PDB entry 1Q82 | X-ray diffraction, 2.98 A resolution | chains A and 2 of the 31 polymer chains in the assembly

[Chain A]
Molecule: 23S ribosomal RNA
From: Haloarcula marismortui
Sequence (2922 nucleotides; each row starts with the number of its first residue):
     2 UUGGCUACUA UGCCAGCUGG UGGAUUGCUC GGCUCAGGCG CUGAUGAAGG ACGUGCCAAG
    62 CUGCGAUAAG CCAUGGGGAG CCGCACGGAG GCGAAGAACC AUGGAUUUCC GAAUGAGAAU
   122 CUCUCUAACA AUUGCUUCGC GCAAUGAGGA ACCCCGAGAA CUGAAACAUC UCAGUAUCGG
   182 GAGGAACAGA AAACGCAAUG UGAUGUCGUU AGUAACCGCG AGUGAACGCG AUACAGCCCA
   242 AACCGAAGCC CUCACGGGCA AUGUGGUGUC AGGGCUACCU CUCAUCAGCC GACCGUCUCG
   302 ACGAAGUCUC UUGGAACAGA GCGUGAUACA GGGUGACAAC CCCGUACUCG AGACCAGUAC
   362 GACGUGCGGU AGUGCCAGAG UAGCGGGGGU UGGAUAUCCC UCGCGAAUAA CGCAGGCAUC
   422 GACUGCGAAG GCUAAACACA ACCUGAGACC GAUAGUGAAC AAGUAGUGUG AACGAACGCU
   482 GCAAAGUACC CUCAGAAGGG AGGCGAAAUA GAGCAUGAAA UCAGUUGGCG AUCGAGCGAC
   542 AGGGCAUACA AGGUCCCUCG ACGAAUGACC GACGCGCGAG CGUCCAGUAA GACUCACGGG
   602 AAGCCGAUGU UCUGUCGUAC GUUUUGAAAA ACGAGCCAGG GAGUGUGUCU GCAUGGCAAG
   662 UCUAACCGGA GUAUCCGGGG AGGCACAGGG AAACCGACAU GGCCGCAGGG CUUUGCCCGA
   722 GGGCCGCCGU CUUCAAGGGC GGGGAGCCAU GUGGACACGA CCCGAAUCCG GACGAUCUAC
   782 GCAUGGACAA GAUGAAGCGU GCCGAAAGGC ACGUGGAAGU CUGUUAGAGU UGGUGUCCUA
   842 CAAUACCCUC UCGUGAUCUA UGUGUAGGGG UGAAAGGCCC AUCGAGUCCG GCAACAGCUG
   902 GUUCCAAUCG AAACAUGUCG AAGCAUGACC UCCGCCGAGG UAGUCUGUGA GGUAGAGCGA
   962 CCGAUUGGUG UGUCCGCCUC CGAGAGGAGU CGGCACACCU GUCAAACUCC AAACUUACAG
  1022 ACGCCGUUUG ACGCGGGGAU UCCGGUGCGC GGGGUAAGCC UGUGUACCAG GAGGGGAACA
  1082 ACCCAGAGAU AGGUUAAGGU CCCCAAGUGU GGAUUAAGUG UAAUCCUCUG AAGGUGGUCU
  1142 CGAGCCCUAG ACAGCCGGGA GGUGAGCUUA GAAGCAGCUA CCCUCUAAGA AAAGCGUAAC
  1202 AGCUUACCGG CCGAGGUUUG AGGCGCCCAA AAUGAUCGGG ACUCAAAUCC ACCACCGAGA
  1262 CCUGUCCGUA CCACUCAUAC UGGUAAUCGA GUAGAUUGGC GCUCUAAUUG GAUGGAAGUA
  1322 GGGGUGAAAA CUCCUAUGGA CCGAUUAGUG ACGAAAAUCC UGGCCAUAGU AGCAGCGAUA
  1382 GUCGGGUGAG AACCCCGACG GCCUAAUGGA UAAGGGUUCC UCAGCACUGC UGAUCAGCUG
  1442 AGGGUUAGCC GGUCCUAAGU CAUACCGCAA CUCGACUAUG ACGAAAUGGG AAACGGGUUA
  1502 AUAUUCCCGU GCCACUAUGC AGUGAAAGUU GACGCCCUGG GGUCGAUCAC GCUGGGCAUU
  1562 CGCCCAGUCG AACCGUCCAA CUCCGUGGAA GCCGUAAUGG CAGGAAGCGG ACGAACGGCG
  1622 GCAUAGGGAA ACGUGAUUCA ACCUGGGGCC CAUGAAAAGA CGAGCAUAGU GUCCGUACCG
  1682 AGAACCGACA CAGGUGUCCA UGGCGGCGAA AGCCAAGGCC UGUCGGGAGC AACCAACGUU
  1742 AGGGAAUUCG GCAAGUUAGU CCCGUACCUU CGGAAGAAGG GAUGCCUGCU CCGGAACGGA
  1802 GCAGGUCGCA GUGACUCGGA AGCUCGGACU GUCUAGUAAC AACAUAGGUG ACCGCAAAUC
  1862 CGCAAGGACU CGUACGGUCA CUGAAUCCUG CCCAGUGCAG GUAUCUGAAC ACCUCGUACA
  1922 AGAGGACGAA GGACCUGUCA ACGGCGGGGG UAACUAUGAC CCUCUUAAGG UAGCGUAGUA
  1982 CCUUGCCGCA UCAGUAGCGG CUUGCAUGAA UGGAUUAACC AGAGCUUCAC UGUCCCAACG
  2042 UUGGGCCCGG UGAACUGUAC AUUCCAGUGC GGAGUCUGGA GACACCCAGG GGGAAGCGAA
  2102 GACCCUAUGG AGCUUUACUG CAGGCUGUCG CUGAGACGUG GUCGCCGAUG UGCAGCAUAG
  2162 GUAGGAGACA CUACACAGGU ACCCGCGCUA GCGGGCCACC GAGUCAACAG UGAAAUACUA
  2222 CCCGUCGGUG ACUGCGACUC UCACUCCGGG AGGAGGACAC CGAUAGCCGG GCAGUUUGAC
  2282 UGGGGCGGUA CGCGCUCGAA AAGAUAUCGA GCGCGCCCUA UGGCUAUCUC AGCCGGGACA
  2342 GAGACCCGGC GAAGAGUGCA AGAGCAAAAG AUAGCUUGAC AGUGUUCUUC CCAACGAGGA
  2402 ACGCUGACGC GAAAGCGUGG UCUAGCGAAC CAAUUAGCCU GCUUGAUGCG GGCAAUUGAU
  2462 GACAGAAAAG CUACCCUAGG GAUAACAGAG UCGUCACUCG CAAGAGCACA UAUCGACCGA
  2522 GUGGCUUGCU ACCUCGAUGU CGGUUCCCUC CAUCCUGCCC GUGCAGAAGC GGGCAAGGGU
  2582 GAGGUUGUUC GCCUAUUAAA GGAGGUCGUG AGCUGGGUUU AGACCGUCGU GAGACAGGUC
  2642 GGCUGCUAUC UACUGGGUGU GUAAUGGUGU CUGACAAGAA CGACCGUAUA GUACGAGAGG
  2702 AACUACGGUU GGUGGCCACU GGUGUACCGG UUGUUCGAGA GAGCACGUGC CGGGUAGCCA
  2762 CGCCACACGG GGUAAGAGCU GAACGCAUCU AAGCUCGAAA CCCACUUGGA AAAGAGACAC
  2822 CGCCGAGGUC CCGCGUACAA GACGCGGUCG AUAGACUCGG GGUGUGCGCG UCGAGGUAAC
  2882 GAGACGUUAA GCCCACGAGC ACUAACAGAC CAAAGCCAUC AU
Not modelled in the structure: 2-9, 126-127, 715, 971-998, 1560, 1952-1963, 2137-2236, 2339-2343, 2665-2666, 2915-2923
Metal / ion sites: Mg2+ site 1 near G28 (its only coordinating residue here); Na+ site 1: C40, G41; Na+ site 2: G56, A59, G61; Na+ site 3 near U108 (its only coordinating residue here); Mg2+ site 2 near U115 (its only coordinating residue here); Na+ site 4: C141, G142; Na+ site 5 near U146 (its only coordinating residue here); Mg2+ site 3: C162, U2276; K+: C162, U163, U172; Mg2+ site 4: A165, A167, C168; Na+ site 6: A165, A166; Mg2+ site 5: A166, G219; 65 more Na+ sites not listed; 96 more Mg2+ sites not listed
Residues lining bound ligands: puromycin-5'-monophosphate (PPU): G2102, A2103, A2486, C2487, U2541, C2542, G2588, C2608, G2618, U2619, U2620
From the paper describing this entry:
  - binding site for CC-puromycin: G2588
  - catalytic residues: A2486 (proposed by the authors, not directly observed)

[Chain 2]
Protein: 50S ribosomal protein L37e
From: Haloarcula marismortui
UniProtKB: P32410 (RL37_HALMA); numbering as in UniProt (aligned over 1-56)
Chain sequence (56 residues; each row starts with the number of its first residue):
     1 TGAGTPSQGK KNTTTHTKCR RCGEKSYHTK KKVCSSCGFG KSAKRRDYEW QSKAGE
Metal / ion sites: Cd2+: Cys-19, Cys-22, Cys-34, Cys-37

[How chain A and chain 2 interact]
Residue-residue contacts - 119 pairs, chain A then chain 2:
  A49(A) with Arg-45(2), base contact
  G50(A) with Arg-21(2), hydrogen bond to the base
  G51(A) with Cys-22(2), hydrogen bond to the sugar; Gly-23(2), hydrogen bond to the sugar
  C111(A) with Arg-20(2), hydrogen bond to the sugar
  G112(A) with Arg-20(2), salt bridge to the phosphate; Arg-21(2), sugar contact
  A113(A) with Arg-21(2), salt bridge to the phosphate; Phe-39(2), phosphate contact; Ala-43(2), phosphate contact
  A114(A) with Ala-43(2), phosphate contact
  A119(A) with Arg-20(2), base contact
  A120(A) with Thr-17(2), base contact; Lys-18(2), hydrogen bond to the sugar; Arg-20(2), salt bridge to the phosphate; Tyr-27(2), hydrogen bond to the phosphate; Thr-29(2), hydrogen bond to the base; Lys-32(2), salt bridge to the phosphate
  U121(A) with Lys-18(2), base contact; Cys-19(2), base contact; Arg-20(2), sugar contact; Gly-23(2), base contact
  A148(A) with Ala-43(2), sugar contact; Lys-44(2), salt bridge to the phosphate; Arg-45(2), phosphate contact
  G149(A) with Lys-44(2), phosphate contact; Arg-45(2), hydrogen bond to the phosphate
  A177(A) with Ala-54(2), phosphate contact
  U178(A) with Glu-49(2), phosphate contact; Trp-50(2), phosphate contact; Ala-54(2), phosphate contact
  C179(A) with Tyr-48(2), phosphate contact; Glu-49(2), hydrogen bond to the phosphate
  G182(A) with Lys-44(2), salt bridge to the phosphate
  U470(A) with Thr-15(2), hydrogen bond to the sugar; His-16(2), sugar contact; Lys-25(2), hydrogen bond to the phosphate
  G471(A) with His-16(2), hydrogen bond to the sugar; Lys-25(2), salt bridge to the phosphate; Ser-26(2), phosphate contact; Ser-35(2), hydrogen bond to the phosphate
  A472(A) with Ser-26(2), hydrogen bond to the phosphate; Ser-35(2), sugar contact; Ser-36(2), phosphate contact; Arg-46(2), hydrogen bond to the sugar; Trp-50(2), sugar contact
  A473(A) with Arg-46(2), salt bridge to the phosphate; Gln-51(2), hydrogen bond to the phosphate
  G771(A) with Trp-50(2), base contact
  G772(A) with Tyr-48(2), sugar contact; Trp-50(2), hydrogen bond to the sugar
  A773(A) with Arg-46(2), hydrogen bond to the sugar; Tyr-48(2), hydrogen bond to the phosphate; Trp-50(2), sugar contact
  C774(A) with Ser-35(2), phosphate contact; Arg-46(2), salt bridge to the phosphate
  G775(A) with His-16(2), salt bridge to the phosphate; His-28(2), salt bridge to the phosphate; Lys-31(2), phosphate contact; Ser-35(2), phosphate contact
  A776(A) with His-28(2), salt bridge to the phosphate; Lys-31(2), salt bridge to the phosphate
  U777(A) with Lys-11(2), sugar contact; Asn-12(2), hydrogen bond to the base; Thr-13(2), hydrogen bond to the base; Thr-15(2), base contact
  C778(A) with Ser-7(2), sugar contact; Lys-10(2), phosphate contact; Lys-11(2), sugar contact
  U779(A) with Lys-10(2), salt bridge to the phosphate
  A843(A) with Thr-5(2), sugar contact
  U845(A) with Gly-2(2), sugar contact; Gly-4(2), phosphate contact; Thr-5(2), hydrogen bond to the phosphate; Pro-6(2), phosphate contact
  A846(A) with Pro-6(2), phosphate contact
  U862(A) with Asn-12(2), phosphate contact
  G863(A) with Lys-30(2), salt bridge to the phosphate
  U864(A) with Lys-30(2), salt bridge to the phosphate
  C881(A) with Lys-11(2), hydrogen bond to the base
  A882(A) with Ala-3(2), sugar contact; Gly-4(2), sugar contact; Thr-5(2), base contact
  C890(A) with Trp-50(2), hydrogen bond to the sugar
  G891(A) with Trp-50(2), sugar contact; Ser-52(2), sugar contact; Lys-53(2), salt bridge to the phosphate; Ala-54(2), phosphate contact
  G892(A) with Lys-53(2), salt bridge to the phosphate; Ala-54(2), hydrogen bond to the phosphate
  C893(A) with Lys-53(2), phosphate contact
  A894(A) with Lys-53(2), salt bridge to the phosphate
  A1414(A) with Asn-12(2), hydrogen bond to the sugar
  G1415(A) with Asn-12(2), sugar contact; Thr-14(2), hydrogen bond to the phosphate
  U1473(A) with Lys-41(2), hydrogen bond to the base; Ser-42(2), hydrogen bond to the sugar; Lys-44(2), base contact
  C1474(A) with Lys-41(2), phosphate contact
  C1687(A) with Gln-8(2), hydrogen bond to the sugar; Gly-9(2), hydrogen bond to the base; Lys-11(2), sugar contact
  G1688(A) with Thr-5(2), base contact; Gln-8(2), sugar contact
  G1694(A) with Thr-5(2), hydrogen bond to the base; Pro-6(2), sugar contact; Gly-9(2), base contact
  G1695(A) with Pro-6(2), hydrogen bond to the sugar; Gly-9(2), hydrogen bond to the base; Lys-10(2), sugar contact
  U1696(A) with Gly-9(2), sugar contact
  A1836(A) with Thr-1(2), hydrogen bond to the sugar; Gly-2(2), sugar contact; Ala-3(2), hydrogen bond to the sugar; Ser-7(2), base contact
  G1837(A) with Thr-1(2), hydrogen bond to the phosphate; Gly-2(2), base contact; Ala-3(2), hydrogen bond to the base; Gly-4(2), base contact
Other interface residues (no listed pair), chain A (59 interface residues in all): A52, A152, G181, A844, U883, A1413
Other interface residues (no listed pair), chain 2 (48 interface residues in all): Glu-56

[Summary]
59 residues of chain A face 48 of chain 2 across their interface, with 38 hydrogen bonds and 19 salt bridges.
Polar contacts include G50(A)/Arg-21(2), A120(A)/Thr-29(2) and U777(A)/Asn-12(2). Ligands of chain A:
puromycin-5'-monophosphate. C40(A) and G41(A) coordinate Na+ site 1. From the paper: the catalytic residue
A2486(A); a binding site for CC-puromycin at G2588(A).
Chain A is 23S ribosomal RNA and chain 2 is 50S ribosomal protein L37e, both from Haloarcula marismortui; the
structure, Crystal Structure of CC-Puromycin bound to the A-site of the 50S ribosomal subunit, was determined
by X-ray diffraction (same publication as 1Q7Y, 1Q81, 1Q86 and 1M90).
